Entry 9NU3 (electron microscopy, 5.00 A resolution (low resolution: residue-level contacts below are approximate; hydrogen-bond / salt-bridge calls are withheld)); this record covers chains C and A of the 18 polymer chains in the assembly.

== Chain C (and A) ==
Molecule: Uromodulin
Organism: Homo sapiens
Notes: chain A of this document is another copy of the same molecule, construct and numbering; everything in this record applies to it too
UniProtKB: P07911 (UROM_HUMAN); numbering as in UniProt (aligned over 1-640)
Amino-acid sequence (640 residues; numbered 1 to 640; the number before each row is that of its first residue):
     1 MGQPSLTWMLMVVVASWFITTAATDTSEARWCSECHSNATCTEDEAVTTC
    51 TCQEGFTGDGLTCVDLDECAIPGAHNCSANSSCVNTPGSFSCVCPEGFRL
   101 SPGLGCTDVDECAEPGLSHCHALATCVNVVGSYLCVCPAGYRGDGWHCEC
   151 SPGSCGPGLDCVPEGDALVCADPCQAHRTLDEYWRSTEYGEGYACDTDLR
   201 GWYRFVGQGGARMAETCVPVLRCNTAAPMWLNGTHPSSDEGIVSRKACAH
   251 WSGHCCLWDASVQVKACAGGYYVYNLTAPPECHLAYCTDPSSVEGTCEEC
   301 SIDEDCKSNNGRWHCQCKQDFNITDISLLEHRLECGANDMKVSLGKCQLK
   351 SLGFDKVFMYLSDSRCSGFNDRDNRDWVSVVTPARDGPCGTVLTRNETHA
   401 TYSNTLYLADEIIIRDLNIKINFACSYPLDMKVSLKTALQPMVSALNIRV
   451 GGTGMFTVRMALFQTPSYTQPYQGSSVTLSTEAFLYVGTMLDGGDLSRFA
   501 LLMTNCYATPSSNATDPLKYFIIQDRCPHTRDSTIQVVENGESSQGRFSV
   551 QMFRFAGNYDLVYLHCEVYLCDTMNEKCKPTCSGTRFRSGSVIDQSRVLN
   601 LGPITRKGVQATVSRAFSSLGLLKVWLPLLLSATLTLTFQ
Disordered / not traced: 1-172, 585-640
UniProt features mapped onto this chain:
  - region: Cys150 to Ala171 (Beta hairpin), Asp430 to Thr453 (Flexible ZP-N/ZP-C linker), Gly454 to Thr465 (Internal hydrophobic patch (IHP)), Arg586 to Ser589 (Essential for cleavage by HPN), Val598 to Arg606 (External hydrophobic patch (EHP))
  - site: Phe587, Arg588 (Cleavage)
  - lipidation: Ser614 (GPI-anchor amidated serine)
  - glycosylation (N-linked (GlcNAc...) asparagine): Asn38, Asn76, Asn80, Asn232 (complex), Asn275 (high mannose), Asn322 (complex), Asn396 (complex), Asn513 (complex)
  - natural variant: Cys52 (C52W: In ADTKD1), Asp59 (D59A: In ADTKD1), Cys77 (C77Y: In ADTKD1), Val93 to Gly97 (sequence variant, change not given here; In ADTKD1), Gly103 (G103C: In ADTKD1), Val109 (V109E: In ADTKD1), Cys112 (C112R: In ADTKD1), Cys120 (C120G: In ADTKD1), Cys126 (C126R: In ADTKD1), Asn128 (N128S: In ADTKD1), Cys135 (C135S: In ADTKD1), Cys148 (C148W: In ADTKD1; C148Y: In ADTKD1), 22 further natural variant entries in UniProt
  - mutagenesis: Leu333 (L333K: Abolishes polymerization and filament formation of the secreted form), Arg415 (R415A: Abolishes polymerization. No effect on protein trafficking or secretion. Suppresses the dominant-negative loss of polymerization in 555-F-A-556 DEL or 586-A--A-589 ...), Ile421 (I421K: Abolishes polymerization and filament formation of the secreted form), Asp430 (D430L: Impairs polymerization and filament formation of the secreted form), Leu435 (L435S: Impairs polymerization and filament formation of the secreted form), Val458 (V458R: Leads to retention in the endoplasmic reticulum, probably due to misfolding), Phe555 to Ala556 (Abolishes polymerization, in a dominant-negative manner. No effect on protein trafficking or secretion. Suppresses the dominant-negative loss of polymerization; when associated with A-415), Arg586 to Ser589 (Abolishes cleavage by HPN. Abolishes polymerization, in a dominant-negative manner. Suppresses the dominant-negative loss of polymerization; when associated with A-415), Val598 to Asn600 (Decreased export from the endoplasmic reticulum, leading to decreased secretion. Impairs polymerization), Gly602 to Pro603 (Decreased export from the endoplasmic reticulum, leading to decreased secretion. Impairs polymerization), Thr605 to Lys607 (No effect on secretion. Does not impair polymerization)
Disulfides: Cys174-Cys267, Cys195-Cys282, Cys217-Cys255, Cys223-Cys287, Cys248-Cys256, Cys297-Cys306, Cys300-Cys315, Cys335-Cys425, Cys366-Cys389, Cys506-Cys566, Cys527-Cys582, Cys571-Cys578
Glycans and other covalent adducts: N-acetylglucosamine (NAG) linked to Asn232, Asn275, Asn396, Asn513

== How chain C and chain A interact ==
Pairs across the interface (22; chain C residue first):
  Leu361(C) with Asn558(A)
  Ser362(C) with Asn558(A)
  Ser364(C) with Tyr559(A)
  Tyr407(C) with Gly557(A); Asn558(A)
  Glu411(C) with Ala556(A)
  Ile412(C) with Leu518(A); Phe555(A); Ala556(A)
  Ile413(C) with Tyr520(A); Phe553(A); Arg554(A); Phe555(A)
  Ile414(C) with Phe553(A); Arg554(A)
  Arg415(C) with Thr481(A); Asp532(A); Thr534(A); Gln551(A); Met552(A); Phe553(A)
  Asn418(C) with Arg554(A)
Also at the interface, not in a pair above, chain C (12 interface residues in all): Asp363, Ala409
Also at the interface, not in a pair above, chain A (15 interface residues in all): Val550

== Overview ==
The interface between chain C and chain A involves 12 residues on one side and 15 on the other.
N-acetylglucosamine is covalently linked to Asn232(C), Asn275(C), Asn396(C) and Asn513(C). UniProt lists 20
mutagenesis sites on chain C.
Both chains are Uromodulin (Homo sapiens). Entry 9NU3 (Uromodulin filament lattice in the kinked arrangement
from human urine) was determined by electron microscopy, deposited together with 9NU1.
